Entry 8AY0 (X-ray diffraction, 1.51 A resolution); this record covers chain A.

Chain A:
Protein: Dipeptide-binding protein DppE
Source organism: Bacillus subtilis
UniProtKB: P26906 (DPPE_BACSU); residues 1-521 here correspond to UniProt positions 23-543 (UniProt number = residue number + 22)
Amino-acid sequence (521 residues; each row starts with the number of its first residue):
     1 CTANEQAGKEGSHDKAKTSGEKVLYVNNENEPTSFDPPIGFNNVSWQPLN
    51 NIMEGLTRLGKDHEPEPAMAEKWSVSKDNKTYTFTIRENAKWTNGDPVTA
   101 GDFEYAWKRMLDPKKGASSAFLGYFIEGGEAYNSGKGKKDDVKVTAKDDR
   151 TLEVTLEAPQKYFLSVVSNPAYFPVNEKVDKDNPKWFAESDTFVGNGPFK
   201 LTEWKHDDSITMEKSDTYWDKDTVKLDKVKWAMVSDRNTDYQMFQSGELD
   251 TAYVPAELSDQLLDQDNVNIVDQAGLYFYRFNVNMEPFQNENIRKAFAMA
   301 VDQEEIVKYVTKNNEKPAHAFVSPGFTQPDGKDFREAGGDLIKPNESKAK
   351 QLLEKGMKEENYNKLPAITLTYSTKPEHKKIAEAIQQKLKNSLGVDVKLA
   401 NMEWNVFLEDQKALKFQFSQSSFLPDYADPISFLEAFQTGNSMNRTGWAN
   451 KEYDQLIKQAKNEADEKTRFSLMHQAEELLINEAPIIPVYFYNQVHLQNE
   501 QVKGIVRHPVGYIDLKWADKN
Disordered / not traced: 1-20, 260-265, 521
Ligand contacts: L-ala-gamma-D-glu-meso-diaminopimelic acid (MHI): Phe-41, Asn-42, Asn-43, Arg-237, Tyr-253, Gln-273, Glu-377, Trp-404, Leu-408, Ser-422, Phe-423, Leu-424, Asp-426, Met-443, Arg-445, Tyr-490, Tyr-492, Asn-493, Tyr-512
UniProt features mapped onto this chain:
  - lipidation: Cys-1 (N-palmitoyl cysteine)
What the authors report for this chain:
  - binding site for L-ala-gamma-D-glu-meso-diaminopimelic acid: Phe-41, Asn-43, Arg-237, Gln-273, Ser-422, Leu-424, Asp-426, Arg-445, Asn-493

Summary:
Ligands of chain A: L-ala-gamma-D-glu-meso-diaminopimelic acid. From the paper: a binding site for
L-ala-gamma-D-glu-meso-diaminopimelic acid at Phe-41, Asn-43 and Arg-237 among others.
Chain A is Dipeptide-binding protein DppE (Bacillus subtilis); the structure, Crystal Structure of the peptide
binding protein DppE from Bacillus subtilis in complex with murein tripeptide, was determined by X-ray
diffraction (same publication as 8ARE, 8ARN and 8AZB).
